Entry 3WQK (X-ray diffraction, 2.30 A resolution); this record covers chain A.

# Chain A
Molecule: Diterpene synthase
From: Mycobacterium tuberculosis
Notes: EC 3.1.7.9, 3.1.7.8
Reference sequence: O50407 (TUBOL_MYCTU); numbering as in UniProt (aligned over 1-296)
Sequence (296 residues; numbered 1 to 296; the number before each row is that of its first residue):
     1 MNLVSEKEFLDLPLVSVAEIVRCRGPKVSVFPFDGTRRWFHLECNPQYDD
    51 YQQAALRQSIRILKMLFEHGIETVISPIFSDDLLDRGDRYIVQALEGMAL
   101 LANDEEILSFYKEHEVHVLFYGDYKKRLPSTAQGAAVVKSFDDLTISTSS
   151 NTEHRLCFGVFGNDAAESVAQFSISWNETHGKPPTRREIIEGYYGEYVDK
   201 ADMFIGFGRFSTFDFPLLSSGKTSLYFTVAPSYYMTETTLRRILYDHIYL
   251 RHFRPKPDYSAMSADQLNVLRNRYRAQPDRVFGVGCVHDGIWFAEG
Not modelled in the structure: 46-50
Reported in the primary citation:
  - conformationally variable residues (order/disorder transition): P46 to D50
  - catalytic residues: D34, R38, Y51, Y90
  - mutagenesis - Y51F, Y51F/Y90F: decreased catalytic activity
  - mutagenesis - D34A, R38A, Y90F: decreased catalytic activity on iso-TOH
  - mutagenesis - D34A, R38A, Y90F: unchanged catalytic activity on TOH

# Summary
From the paper: catalytic residues D34, R38 and Y51 among others; D34A, R38A and Y90F reduce catalytic
activity on iso-TOH; 5 substitutions were tested in all.
Chain A is Diterpene synthase (Mycobacterium tuberculosis); the structure, Crystal structure of Rv3378c with
PO4, was determined by X-ray diffraction (same publication as 4ONC, 3WQM, 3WQN, 4KT8 and 3WQL).
